Entry 3QEL (X-ray diffraction, 2.60 A resolution); this record covers chains A and B of the 3 polymer chains in the assembly.

# Chain A
Protein: NMDA glutamate receptor subunit
From: Xenopus laevis
Notes: fragment: Amino Terminal Domain, residues 23-405
Reference sequence: Q91977 (Q91977_XENLA); residue numbers follow UniProt; this construct covers 23-405
Amino-acid sequence (383 residues; numbered 23 to 405; the number before each row is that of its first residue):
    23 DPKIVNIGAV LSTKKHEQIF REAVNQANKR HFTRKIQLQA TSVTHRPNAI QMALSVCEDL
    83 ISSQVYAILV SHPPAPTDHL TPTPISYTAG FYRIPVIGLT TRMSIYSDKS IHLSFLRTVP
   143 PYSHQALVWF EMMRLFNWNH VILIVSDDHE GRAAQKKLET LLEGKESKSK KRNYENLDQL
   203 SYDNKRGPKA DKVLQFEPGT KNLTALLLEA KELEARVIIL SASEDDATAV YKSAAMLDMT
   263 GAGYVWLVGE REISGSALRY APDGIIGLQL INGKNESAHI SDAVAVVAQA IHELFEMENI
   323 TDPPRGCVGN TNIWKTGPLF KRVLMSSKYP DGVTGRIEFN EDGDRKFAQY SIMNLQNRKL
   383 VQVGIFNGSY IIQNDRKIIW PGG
Disordered / not traced: 97-101, 186-208
Cystine bridges: C79-C329
Covalently attached groups: N-acetylglucosamine (NAG) linked to N297, N389
Construct notes: engineered mutation Q61 (Asn in Q91977), Q371 (Asn in Q91977)
Metal / ion sites: Na+: F137, D364
Residues lining bound ligands: Ifenprodil (QEL; 4-[(1R,2S)-2-(4-benzylpiperidin-1-yl)-1-hydroxypropyl]phenol): Y109, T110, F113, R115, K131, S132, I133, L135
What the authors report for this chain:
  - binding site for Ifenprodil: S132, L135

# Chain B
Protein: Glutamate [NMDA] receptor subunit epsilon-2
From: Rattus norvegicus
Notes: fragment: Amino Terminal Domain, residues 31-394
Reference sequence: Q00960 (NMDE2_RAT); numbering as in UniProt (aligned over 31-394)
Amino-acid sequence (364 residues; row label = number of the first residue in the row):
    31 SPPSIGIAVI LVGTSDEVAI KDAHEKDDFH HLSVVPRVEL VAMNETDPKS IITRICDLMS
    91 DRKIQGVVFA DDTDQEAIAQ ILDFISAQTL TPILGIHGGS SMIMADKDES SMFFQFGPSI
   151 EQQASVMLNI MEEYDWYIFS IVTTYFPGYQ DFVNKIRSTI ENSFVGWELE EVLLLDMSLD
   211 DGDSKIQNQL KKLQSPIILL YCTKEEATYI FEVANSVGLT GYGYTWIVPS LVAGDTDTVP
   271 SEFPTGLISV SYDEWDYGLP ARVRDGIAII TTAASDMLSE HSFIPEPKSS CYNTHEKRIY
   331 QSNMLNRYLI NVTFEGRDLS FSEDGYQMHP KLVIILLNKE RKWERVGKWK DKSLQMKYYV
   391 WPRM
Disordered / not traced: 31, 53-61, 394
Cystine bridges: C86-C321
Covalently attached groups: N-acetylglucosamine (NAG) linked to N74, N341
Construct notes: engineered mutation D348 (Asn in Q00960)
Residues lining bound ligands: Ifenprodil (QEL; 4-[(1R,2S)-2-(4-benzylpiperidin-1-yl)-1-hydroxypropyl]phenol): P78, A107, Q110, I111, F114, T174, Y175, F176, P177, M207, E236
Swiss-Prot annotation at these positions:
  - binding site (Zn(2+)): H127, E284
  - glycosylation (N-linked (GlcNAc...) asparagine): N74, N341
What the authors report for this chain:
  - binding site for Ifenprodil: Q110, F114, F176, P177
  - mutagenesis - I111M: unchanged signaling in response to ifenprodil

# How chain A and chain B interact
Pairs across the interface - 48 pairs, chain A then chain B:
  P69(A) - H325(B)
  N70(A) - C321(B)  hydrogen bond (side chain-backbone)
  N70(A) - Y322(B)
  N70(A) - T324(B)  hydrogen bond
  N70(A) - H325(B)
  A71(A) - F114(B)
  A71(A) - Q118(B)
  I72(A) - I82(B)  hydrophobic
  I72(A) - Q118(B)
  I72(A) - T119(B)
  Q73(A) - Y322(B)
  L76(A) - K79(B)
  L76(A) - I82(B)  hydrophobic
  L76(A) - T83(B)
  C79(A) - K79(B)
  E80(A) - K79(B)  salt bridge
  F113(A) - P78(B)  hydrophobic
  F113(A) - A107(B)  hydrophobic
  F113(A) - I111(B)  hydrophobic
  Y114(A) - D77(B)
  Y114(A) - P78(B)
  K131(A) - Y175(B)
  K131(A) - D206(B)
  K131(A) - S208(B)
  S132(A) - Y175(B)  hydrogen bond (side chain-backbone)
  S132(A) - P177(B)
  S132(A) - Y179(B)
  L135(A) - S208(B)
  C329(A) - D77(B)
  C329(A) - K79(B)
  V330(A) - D77(B)
  V330(A) - K79(B)
  V330(A) - S80(B)
  G331(A) - E75(B)
  G331(A) - D77(B)  hydrogen bond (backbone-side chain)
  N332(A) - D77(B)
  T333(A) - T76(B)
  T333(A) - D77(B)
  T333(A) - Q105(B)  hydrogen bond
  P340(A) - S208(B)
  P340(A) - L209(B)
  P340(A) - D210(B)  hydrogen bond (backbone-backbone)
  L341(A) - D210(B)
  K343(A) - S208(B)
  K343(A) - L209(B)
  R344(A) - L209(B)
  R344(A) - D210(B)  salt bridge
  R344(A) - D213(B)  salt bridge
Also at the interface, not in a pair above, chain A (26 interface residues in all): A75, P106, Y109, M347
Also at the interface, not in a pair above, chain B (28 interface residues in all): C86, N323
From the paper, about this interface:
  - pairs named by the authors: N70(A)-T324(B), L341(A)-D210(B)

# In short
Chain A and chain B form an interface of 26 and 28 residues respectively, with 6 hydrogen bonds and 3 salt
bridges. Among the polar pairs are E80(A)-K79(B), R344(A)-D210(B) and R344(A)-D213(B). The authors report
contacts between N70(A) and T324(B) and L341(A) and D210(B). The paper reports a binding site for Ifenprodil
at S132(A), L135(A) and Q110(B) among others; I111M of chain B leaves signaling in response to ifenprodil
unchanged.
Chain A is NMDA glutamate receptor subunit (Xenopus laevis) and chain B is Glutamate [NMDA] receptor subunit
epsilon-2 (Rattus norvegicus); the structure, Crystal structure of amino terminal domains of the NMDA receptor
subunit GluN1 and GluN2B in complex ..., was determined by X-ray diffraction, deposited together with 3QEK and
3QEM.
